Entry 9MQI (electron microscopy, 3.30 A resolution); this record covers chains A and C of the 4 polymer chains in the assembly.

== Chain A ==
Name: Mu-type opioid receptor
Organism: Homo sapiens
UniProtKB: P35372 (OPRM_HUMAN); residues 1-400 here = UniProt positions 1-400
Chain sequence (411 residues; row label = number of the first residue in the row; numbers below 1 keep their minus sign (Asp-10 is residue -10)):
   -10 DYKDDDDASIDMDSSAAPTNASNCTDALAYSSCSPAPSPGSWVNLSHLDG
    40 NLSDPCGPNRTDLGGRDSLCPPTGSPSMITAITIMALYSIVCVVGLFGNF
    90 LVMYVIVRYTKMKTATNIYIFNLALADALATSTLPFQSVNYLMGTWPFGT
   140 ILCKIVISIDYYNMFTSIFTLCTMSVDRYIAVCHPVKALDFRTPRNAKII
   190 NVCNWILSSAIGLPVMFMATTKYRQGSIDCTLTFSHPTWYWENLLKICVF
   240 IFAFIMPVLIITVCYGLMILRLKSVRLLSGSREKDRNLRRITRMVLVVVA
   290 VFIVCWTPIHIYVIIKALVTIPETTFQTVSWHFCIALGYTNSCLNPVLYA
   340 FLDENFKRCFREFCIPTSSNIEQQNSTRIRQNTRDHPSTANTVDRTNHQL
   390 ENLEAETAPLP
Not modelled in the structure: -10 to 66, 225-226, 355-400
Differences from the reference sequence: expression tag (-10 to 0); conflict Leu266 (Met in P35372), Arg271 (Lys in P35372)
Curated features (UniProtKB/Swiss-Prot):
  - motif: Asn334 to Tyr338 (NPxxY)
  - modified residue: Tyr168 (Phosphotyrosine), Ser365 (Phosphoserine), Thr372 (Phosphothreonine), Ser377 (Phosphoserine), Thr396 (Phosphothreonine)
  - lipidation: Cys353 (S-palmitoyl cysteine)
  - glycosylation (N-linked (GlcNAc...) asparagine): Asn9, Asn12, Asn33, Asn40, Asn48
  - natural variant: Gln388 to Pro400 (deletion)
  - mutagenesis: Cys142 (C142A/S: Abolishes ligand binding; when associated with A-219 or S-219), Cys219 (C219A/S: Abolishes ligand binding; when associated with A-142 or S-142), Lys273 (K273A: Impairs interaction with calmodulin), Arg275 (R275A: Impairs interaction with calmodulin)
Disulfides: Cys142-Cys219
Residues lining bound ligands: A1BNM (methyl (1S,3R,4S,6S,8M)-2-[(1-ethyl-1H-pyrazol-4-yl)methyl]-8-(3-hydroxyphenyl)-3,4-dimethyl-2-azabicyclo[2.2.2]oct-7-ene-6-carboxylate): Gln126, Tyr130, Asp149, Tyr150, Asn152, Met153, Lys235, Trp295, Ile298, His299, Val302, Trp320, Ile324, Tyr328

== Chain C ==
Name: Nanobody 6M
Organism: synthetic construct
Notes: antibody fragment or engineered binder
Chain sequence (131 residues; row label = number of the first residue in the row):
     3 QRQLVESGGGLVQPGGSLRLSCAASGTIFRLYDMGWFRQAPGKEREGVAS
    53 ITSGGSTKYADSVKGRFTISRDNAKNTVYLQMNSLEPEDTAVYYCNAEYR
   103 TGIWEELLDGWGKGTPVTVSSHHHHHHEPEA
Not modelled in the structure: 3, 28-30, 124-133
Disulfides: Cys24-Cys97

== Interface between chain A and chain C ==
Pairs across the interface (23):
  Ile258(A) with Ile105(C), hydrophobic; Trp106(C), hydrophobic
  Leu261(A) with Ile105(C), hydrophobic; Trp106(C), hydrophobic
  Lys262(A) with Phe31(C)
  Arg265(A) with Tyr34(C); Asp35(C), salt bridge; Glu100(C); Arg102(C), hydrogen bond (backbone-side chain); Leu109(C)
  Leu266(A) with Arg102(C); Leu109(C), hydrophobic
  Arg271(A) with Leu109(C), hydrogen bond (side chain-backbone); Asp111(C), salt bridge
  Asp274(A) with Arg102(C), salt bridge
  Arg275(A) with Glu108(C)
  Arg278(A) with Arg102(C); Ile105(C), hydrogen bond (side chain-backbone); Trp106(C); Glu107(C)
  Thr281(A) with Trp106(C)
  Arg282(A) with Trp106(C)
  Leu285(A) with Trp106(C), hydrophobic
Other interface residues (no listed pair), chain A (15 interface residues in all): Tyr254, Val264, Arg279
Other interface residues (no listed pair), chain C (12 interface residues in all): Leu110

== Overview ==
Chain A and chain C form an interface of 15 and 12 residues respectively, with 3 hydrogen bonds and 3 salt
bridges. Among the polar pairs are Arg265(A)-Asp35(C), Arg271(A)-Asp111(C) and Asp274(A)-Arg102(C). Ligands of
chain A: compound A1BNM.
Chain A is Mu-type opioid receptor (Homo sapiens) and chain C is Nanobody 6M (synthetic construct); the
structure, Inactive Mu-Opioid Receptor with Nb6M, NabFab, and isoquinuclidine compound #020_E1, was determined
by electron microscopy, deposited together with 9MQH, 9MQJ, 9MQK and 9MQL.
